2OTL - chains 0 and T of the 31 polymer chains in the assembly; structure by X-ray diffraction, 2.70 A resolution.

# Chain 0
Molecule: 23S ribosomal RNA
Organism: Haloarcula marismortui
Sequence (2922 nucleotides; row label = number of the first residue in the row):
     2 UUGGCUACUA UGCCAGCUGG UGGAUUGCUC GGCUCAGGCG CUGAUGAAGG ACGUGCCAAG
    62 CUGCGAUAAG CCAUGGGGAG CCGCACGGAG GCGAAGAACC AUGGAUUUCC GAAUGAGAAU
   122 CUCUCUAACA AUUGCUUCGC GCAAUGAGGA ACCCCGAGAA CUGAAACAUC UCAGUAUCGG
   182 GAGGAACAGA AAACGCAAUG UGAUGUCGUU AGUAACCGCG AGUGAACGCG AUACAGCCCA
   242 AACCGAAGCC CUCACGGGCA AUGUGGUGUC AGGGCUACCU CUCAUCAGCC GACCGUCUCG
   302 ACGAAGUCUC UUGGAACAGA GCGUGAUACA GGGUGACAAC CCCGUACUCG AGACCAGUAC
   362 GACGUGCGGU AGUGCCAGAG UAGCGGGGGU UGGAUAUCCC UCGCGAAUAA CGCAGGCAUC
   422 GACUGCGAAG GCUAAACACA ACCUGAGACC GAUAGUGAAC AAGUAGUGUG AACGAACGCU
   482 GCAAAGUACC CUCAGAAGGG AGGCGAAAUA GAGCAUGAAA UCAGUUGGCG AUCGAGCGAC
   542 AGGGCAUACA AGGUCCCUCG ACGAAUGACC GACGCGCGAG CGUCCAGUAA GACUCACGGG
   602 AAGCCGAUGU UCUGUCGUAC GUUUUGAAAA ACGAGCCAGG GAGUGUGUCU GCAUGGCAAG
   662 UCUAACCGGA GUAUCCGGGG AGGCACAGGG AAACCGACAU GGCCGCAGGG CUUUGCCCGA
   722 GGGCCGCCGU CUUCAAGGGC GGGGAGCCAU GUGGACACGA CCCGAAUCCG GACGAUCUAC
   782 GCAUGGACAA GAUGAAGCGU GCCGAAAGGC ACGUGGAAGU CUGUUAGAGU UGGUGUCCUA
   842 CAAUACCCUC UCGUGAUCUA UGUGUAGGGG UGAAAGGCCC AUCGAGUCCG GCAACAGCUG
   902 GUUCCAAUCG AAACAUGUCG AAGCAUGACC UCCGCCGAGG UAGUCUGUGA GGUAGAGCGA
   962 CCGAUUGGUG UGUCCGCCUC CGAGAGGAGU CGGCACACCU GUCAAACUCC AAACUUACAG
  1022 ACGCCGUUUG ACGCGGGGAU UCCGGUGCGC GGGGUAAGCC UGUGUACCAG GAGGGGAACA
  1082 ACCCAGAGAU AGGUUAAGGU CCCCAAGUGU GGAUUAAGUG UAAUCCUCUG AAGGUGGUCU
  1142 CGAGCCCUAG ACAGCCGGGA GGUGAGCUUA GAAGCAGCUA CCCUCUAAGA AAAGCGUAAC
  1202 AGCUUACCGG CCGAGGUUUG AGGCGCCCAA AAUGAUCGGG ACUCAAAUCC ACCACCGAGA
  1262 CCUGUCCGUA CCACUCAUAC UGGUAAUCGA GUAGAUUGGC GCUCUAAUUG GAUGGAAGUA
  1322 GGGGUGAAAA CUCCUAUGGA CCGAUUAGUG ACGAAAAUCC UGGCCAUAGU AGCAGCGAUA
  1382 GUCGGGUGAG AACCCCGACG GCCUAAUGGA UAAGGGUUCC UCAGCACUGC UGAUCAGCUG
  1442 AGGGUUAGCC GGUCCUAAGU CAUACCGCAA CUCGACUAUG ACGAAAUGGG AAACGGGUUA
  1502 AUAUUCCCGU GCCACUAUGC AGUGAAAGUU GACGCCCUGG GGUCGAUCAC GCUGGGCAUU
  1562 CGCCCAGUCG AACCGUCCAA CUCCGUGGAA GCCGUAAUGG CAGGAAGCGG ACGAACGGCG
  1622 GCAUAGGGAA ACGUGAUUCA ACCUGGGGCC CAUGAAAAGA CGAGCAUAGU GUCCGUACCG
  1682 AGAACCGACA CAGGUGUCCA UGGCGGCGAA AGCCAAGGCC UGUCGGGAGC AACCAACGUU
  1742 AGGGAAUUCG GCAAGUUAGU CCCGUACCUU CGGAAGAAGG GAUGCCUGCU CCGGAACGGA
  1802 GCAGGUCGCA GUGACUCGGA AGCUCGGACU GUCUAGUAAC AACAUAGGUG ACCGCAAAUC
  1862 CGCAAGGACU CGUACGGUCA CUGAAUCCUG CCCAGUGCAG GUAUCUGAAC ACCUCGUACA
  1922 AGAGGACGAA GGACCUGUCA ACGGCGGGGG UAACUAUGAC CCUCUUAAGG UAGCGUAGUA
  1982 CCUUGCCGCA UCAGUAGCGG CUUGCAUGAA UGGAUUAACC AGAGCUUCAC UGUCCCAACG
  2042 UUGGGCCCGG UGAACUGUAC AUUCCAGUGC GGAGUCUGGA GACACCCAGG GGGAAGCGAA
  2102 GACCCUAUGG AGCUUUACUG CAGGCUGUCG CUGAGACGUG GUCGCCGAUG UGCAGCAUAG
  2162 GUAGGAGACA CUACACAGGU ACCCGCGCUA GCGGGCCACC GAGUCAACAG UGAAAUACUA
  2222 CCCGUCGGUG ACUGCGACUC UCACUCCGGG AGGAGGACAC CGAUAGCCGG GCAGUUUGAC
  2282 UGGGGCGGUA CGCGCUCGAA AAGAUAUCGA GCGCGCCCUA UGGCUAUCUC AGCCGGGACA
  2342 GAGACCCGGC GAAGAGUGCA AGAGCAAAAG AUAGCUUGAC AGUGUUCUUC CCAACGAGGA
  2402 ACGCUGACGC GAAAGCGUGG UCUAGCGAAC CAAUUAGCCU GCUUGAUGCG GGCAAUUGAU
  2462 GACAGAAAAG CUACCCUAGG GAUAACAGAG UCGUCACUCG CAAGAGCACA UAUCGACCGA
  2522 GUGGCUUGCU ACCUCGAUGU CGGUUCCCUC CAUCCUGCCC GUGCAGAAGC GGGCAAGGGU
  2582 GAGGUUGUUC GCCUAUUAAA GGAGGUCGUG AGCUGGGUUU AGACCGUCGU GAGACAGGUC
  2642 GGCUGCUAUC UACUGGGUGU GUAAUGGUGU CUGACAAGAA CGACCGUAUA GUACGAGAGG
  2702 AACUACGGUU GGUGGCCACU GGUGUACCGG UUGUUCGAGA GAGCACGUGC CGGGUAGCCA
  2762 CGCCACACGG GGUAAGAGCU GAACGCAUCU AAGCUCGAAA CCCACUUGGA AAAGAGACAC
  2822 CGCCGAGGUC CCGCGUACAA GACGCGGUCG AUAGACUCGG GGUGUGCGCG UCGAGGUAAC
  2882 GAGACGUUAA GCCCACGAGC ACUAACAGAC CAAAGCCAUC AU
Unresolved in the structure: 2-9, 126-127, 715, 971-998, 1560, 1952-1963, 2137-2236, 2339-2343, 2665-2666, 2915-2923
Differences from the reference sequence: conflict C560 (U3155 in 3377779); modified residue (628, 2587-2588, 2619, 2621)
Modified positions: 1MA (6-hydro-1-methyladenosine-5'-monophosphate) at position 628, OMU (o2'-methyluridine 5'-monophosphate) at position 2587, OMG (o2'-methylguanosine-5'-monophosphate) at position 2588, UR3 (3-methyluridine-5'-monophoshate) at position 2619, PSU (pseudouridine-5'-monophosphate) at position 2621
Ion coordination: Mg2+ site 1 near G28 (its only coordinating residue here); Na+ site 1: C40, G41; Na+ site 2: G56, A59, G61; Na+ site 3: G66, U107; Mg2+ site 2 near U115 (its only coordinating residue here); Na+ site 4: C141, G142; Na+ site 5 near U146 (its only coordinating residue here); Mg2+ site 3: C162, U2276; K+ site 1: U163, U172; Mg2+ site 4: A165, A167, C168; Na+ site 6: A165, A166, A167; Mg2+ site 5 near A166 (its only coordinating residue here); 63 more Na+ sites not listed; 79 more Mg2+ sites not listed; 1 more K+ sites not listed
Small-molecule neighbours: girodazole (GIR): G2397, A2465, G2466
What the authors report for this chain:
  - binding site for girodazole: A2465, G2466

# Chain T
Molecule: 50S ribosomal protein L24P
Organism: Haloarcula marismortui
UniProtKB: P10972 (RL24_HALMA); residues 0-119 here correspond to UniProt positions 1-120 (UniProt number = residue number + 1)
Amino-acid sequence (120 residues; each row starts with the number of its first residue; numbering starts at 0):
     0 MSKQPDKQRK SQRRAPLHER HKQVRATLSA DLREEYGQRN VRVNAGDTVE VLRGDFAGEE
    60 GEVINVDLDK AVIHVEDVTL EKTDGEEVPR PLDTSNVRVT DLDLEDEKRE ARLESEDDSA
Unresolved in the structure: 0
Ion coordination: Na+: Ser94, Asn95 (shared with U308(0), U335(0), C342(0) of chain 0)

# Interface between chain 0 and chain T
Residue-residue contacts (110):
  U30(0) - Asp5(T)  hydrogen bond to the sugar
  U30(0) - Arg8(T)  salt bridge to the phosphate
  C31(0) - Asp5(T)  phosphate contact
  C31(0) - Arg8(T)  salt bridge to the phosphate
  C31(0) - Arg12(T)  salt bridge to the phosphate
  C31(0) - Arg13(T)  hydrogen bond to the sugar
  G32(0) - Lys9(T)  salt bridge to the phosphate
  G32(0) - Arg13(T)  salt bridge to the phosphate
  G77(0) - His17(T)  base contact
  G78(0) - His20(T)  sugar contact
  G79(0) - His20(T)  sugar contact
  G79(0) - Arg41(T)  phosphate contact
  G79(0) - Lys107(T)  hydrogen bond to the base
  G79(0) - Arg111(T)  salt bridge to the phosphate
  A80(0) - Arg41(T)  sugar contact
  A80(0) - Asn43(T)  hydrogen bond to the phosphate
  A80(0) - Arg111(T)  salt bridge to the phosphate
  G81(0) - Arg41(T)  salt bridge to the phosphate
  G81(0) - Asn43(T)  phosphate contact
  G81(0) - Ala44(T)  hydrogen bond to the phosphate
  G81(0) - Val65(T)  sugar contact
  G81(0) - Leu67(T)  phosphate contact
  C82(0) - Leu16(T)  phosphate contact
  C82(0) - Val65(T)  phosphate contact
  C82(0) - Asp66(T)  phosphate contact
  C82(0) - Leu67(T)  hydrogen bond to the phosphate
  C87(0) - Lys69(T)  hydrogen bond to the base
  A95(0) - Asp105(T)  base contact
  G97(0) - Asp105(T)  hydrogen bond to the base
  G97(0) - Lys107(T)  base contact
  A99(0) - Leu16(T)  sugar contact
  A99(0) - His17(T)  base contact
  A99(0) - His20(T)  hydrogen bond to the base
  C100(0) - Pro15(T)  sugar contact
  C100(0) - Leu16(T)  hydrogen bond to the sugar
  C100(0) - His17(T)  hydrogen bond to the sugar
  C101(0) - Pro15(T)  sugar contact
  C101(0) - His17(T)  hydrogen bond to the sugar
  C303(0) - Asp116(T)  sugar contact
  C303(0) - Asp117(T)  phosphate contact
  C303(0) - Ser118(T)  hydrogen bond to the phosphate
  G304(0) - Ser118(T)  phosphate contact
  A306(0) - Arg38(T)  salt bridge to the phosphate
  G307(0) - Arg38(T)  salt bridge to the phosphate
  U308(0) - Arg32(T)  salt bridge to the phosphate
  U308(0) - Arg38(T)  salt bridge to the phosphate
  U308(0) - Leu51(T)  base contact
  U308(0) - Arg52(T)  hydrogen bond to the base
  U308(0) - Ser94(T)  base contact
  U308(0) - Asn95(T)  base contact
  U308(0) - Arg97(T)  sugar contact
  C309(0) - Arg97(T)  salt bridge to the phosphate
  G315(0) - Asp54(T)  hydrogen bond to the sugar
  A316(0) - Arg52(T)  phosphate contact
  A316(0) - Gly53(T)  phosphate contact
  A316(0) - Asp54(T)  sugar contact
  A317(0) - Arg52(T)  phosphate contact
  C318(0) - Arg52(T)  salt bridge to the phosphate
  A331(0) - Ser1(T)  base contact
  A331(0) - Gln7(T)  base contact
  G332(0) - Lys2(T)  hydrogen bond to the sugar
  G332(0) - Gln3(T)  sugar contact
  G332(0) - Pro4(T)  sugar contact
  G332(0) - Gln7(T)  hydrogen bond to the base
  G333(0) - Pro4(T)  sugar contact
  G333(0) - Gln7(T)  sugar contact
  G333(0) - Arg8(T)  phosphate contact
  G333(0) - Gln11(T)  hydrogen bond to the sugar
  G334(0) - Arg8(T)  salt bridge to the phosphate
  G334(0) - Gln11(T)  sugar contact
  G334(0) - Ser94(T)  hydrogen bond to the base
  U335(0) - Asp92(T)  sugar contact
  U335(0) - Ser94(T)  sugar contact
  U335(0) - Asn95(T)  hydrogen bond to the sugar
  G336(0) - Gly53(T)  base contact
  G336(0) - Asp54(T)  hydrogen bond to the base
  G336(0) - Arg89(T)  base contact
  G336(0) - Asn95(T)  phosphate contact
  C342(0) - Thr26(T)  hydrogen bond to the phosphate
  C342(0) - Ser94(T)  hydrogen bond to the sugar
  C343(0) - Lys21(T)  sugar contact
  C343(0) - Arg24(T)  sugar contact
  C343(0) - Thr26(T)  hydrogen bond to the phosphate
  C343(0) - Arg38(T)  phosphate contact
  C343(0) - Asn39(T)  phosphate contact
  C344(0) - Lys21(T)  sugar contact
  C344(0) - Arg24(T)  salt bridge to the phosphate
  C344(0) - Asn39(T)  phosphate contact
  G345(0) - Lys21(T)  phosphate contact
  G446(0) - Ser1(T)  phosphate contact
  G446(0) - Lys6(T)  salt bridge to the phosphate
  A447(0) - Ser1(T)  phosphate contact
  A447(0) - Lys2(T)  hydrogen bond to the phosphate
  A447(0) - Gln3(T)  base contact
  G448(0) - Lys2(T)  salt bridge to the phosphate
  G448(0) - Gln3(T)  hydrogen bond to the base
  C483(0) - Arg89(T)  hydrogen bond to the base
  A484(0) - Leu79(T)  sugar contact
  A484(0) - Arg89(T)  hydrogen bond to the sugar
  A484(0) - Pro90(T)  sugar contact
  A485(0) - Pro90(T)  phosphate contact
  A486(0) - Leu79(T)  sugar contact
  A486(0) - Glu80(T)  hydrogen bond to the sugar
  A486(0) - Lys81(T)  salt bridge to the phosphate
  A486(0) - Val87(T)  phosphate contact
  G487(0) - Lys81(T)  phosphate contact
  G487(0) - Thr82(T)  hydrogen bond to the phosphate
  U488(0) - Thr82(T)  sugar contact
  A489(0) - Thr82(T)  base contact
  A489(0) - Asp83(T)  sugar contact
Other interface residues (no listed pair), chain 0 (51 interface residues in all): C83, C85, G301, A302, G452, G504
Other interface residues (no listed pair), chain T (57 interface residues in all): Glu18, Ala25, Val42, Asp68, Glu106, Arg108

# In short
The interface between chain 0 and chain T involves 51 residues on one side and 57 on the other, with 30
hydrogen bonds and 19 salt bridges. Among the polar pairs are G79(0)-Lys107(T), C87(0)-Lys69(T) and
G97(0)-Asp105(T). Bound to chain 0: girodazole. The paper reports a binding site for girodazole at A2465(0)
and G2466(0).
Here chain 0 is 23S ribosomal RNA and chain T is 50S ribosomal protein L24P, both from Haloarcula marismortui.
Entry 2OTL (Girodazole bound to the large subunit of Haloarcula marismortui) was determined by X-ray
diffraction together with 2OTJ from the same study.
